2XPL - chains A and B; structure by X-ray diffraction, 2.25 A resolution.

== Chain A (and B) ==
Protein: IWS1
From: Encephalitozoon cuniculi
Notes: fragment: conserved domain, residues 55-198; chain B of this document is another copy of the same molecule, construct and numbering; everything in this record applies to it too
UniProt: Q8SUS7 (Q8SUS7_ENCCU); residues 55-198 here = UniProt positions 55-198
Chain sequence (148 residues; numbered 51 to 198; the number before each row is that of its first residue):
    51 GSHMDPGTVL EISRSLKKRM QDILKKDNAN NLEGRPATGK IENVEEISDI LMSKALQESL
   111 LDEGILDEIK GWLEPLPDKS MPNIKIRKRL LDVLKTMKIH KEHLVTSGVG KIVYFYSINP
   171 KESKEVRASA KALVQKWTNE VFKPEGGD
Unresolved in the structure: 51-52, 195-198
What the authors report for this chain:
  - contacts within the chain: Ile73-Lys90 (hydrophobic contact), Asp77-Lys90 (hydrogen bond), Lys90-Trp122 (hydrophobic contact), Lys90-Ile136 (hydrophobic contact)
  - binding site for chloride ion: Lys90, Asn133
  - mutagenesis - K90D, K90N: decreased stability

== How chain A and chain B interact ==
Contacting residue pairs (20; chain A residue first):
  His53(A) with His53(B); Met54(B), hydrogen bond (side chain-backbone); Ala105(B)
  Met54(A) with Met54(B), hydrophobic; Ser103(B); Ala105(B), hydrophobic; Leu106(B), hydrophobic
  Thr58(A) with Ser103(B)
  Glu61(A) with Glu96(B); Asp99(B)
  Ser65(A) with Arg69(B); Glu96(B), hydrogen bond
  Arg69(A) with Ser65(B)
  Glu96(A) with Glu61(B); Ser65(B), hydrogen bond
  Asp99(A) with Glu61(B)
  Ser103(A) with Thr58(B)
  Ala105(A) with His53(B); Met54(B), hydrophobic
  Leu106(A) with Met54(B), hydrophobic
Also at the interface, not in a pair above, chain A (14 interface residues in all): Ile62, Ile100, Lys104
Also at the interface, not in a pair above, chain B (14 interface residues in all): Asp55, Ile62, Ile100

== In short ==
The chain A/chain B interface involves 14 residues from each chain; the contacts include 3 hydrogen bonds.
Polar contacts include His53(A)-Met54(B) and Ser65(A)-Glu96(B). The paper reports a binding site for chloride
ion at Lys90(A) and Asn133(A); K90D and K90N of chain A reduce stability.
Both chains are IWS1 (Encephalitozoon cuniculi). Entry 2XPL (Crystal structure of Iws1(Spn1) conserved domain
from Encephalitozoon cuniculi) was determined by X-ray diffraction (same publication as 2XPN, 2XPO and 2XPP).
